3RB7 - chains A and G; structure by X-ray diffraction, 2.90 A resolution.

== Chain A (and G) ==
Molecule: Na/Ca exchange protein
Source organism: Drosophila melanogaster
Notes: chain G of this document is another copy of the same molecule, construct and numbering; everything in this record applies to it too
UniProt: Q24413 (Q24413_DROME); residues 433-730 here = UniProt positions 433-730
Amino-acid sequence (298 residues; row label = number of the first residue in the row):
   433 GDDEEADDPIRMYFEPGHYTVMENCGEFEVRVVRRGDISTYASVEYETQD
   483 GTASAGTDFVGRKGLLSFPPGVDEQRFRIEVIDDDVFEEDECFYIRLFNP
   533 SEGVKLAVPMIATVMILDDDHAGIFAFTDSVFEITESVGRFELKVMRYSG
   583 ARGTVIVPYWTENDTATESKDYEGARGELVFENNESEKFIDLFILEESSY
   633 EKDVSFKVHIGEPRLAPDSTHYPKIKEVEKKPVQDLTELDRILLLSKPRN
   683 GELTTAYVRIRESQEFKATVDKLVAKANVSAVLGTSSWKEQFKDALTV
Disordered / not traced: 433-441, 627-631, 695-730 (chain G: 433-441, 628-634, 693-730)
Bound ions: Ca2+ site 1: E455, D515, D516, D551, D552; Ca2+ site 2: E455, D516, V518, E520, D550, D552; Ca2+ site 3: E455, D490, E520; Ca2+ site 4: D490, E520, E523
From the paper describing this entry:
  - contacts within the chain: T586-S651 (hydrogen bond), D517-H653 (backbone contact)
  - conformationally variable residues (domain motion): H553, R693
  - mutagenesis - F519A, G555P (10-fold), I674Y, S678Y: decreased binding to Ca2+
  - mutagenesis - H553P, R584A: unchanged binding to Ca2+

== How chain A and chain G interact ==
Pairs across the interface - 56 pairs, chain A then chain G:
  Q481(A) - K639(G)
  Q481(A) - Y689(G)  hydrogen bond
  D522(A) - E684(G)
  Y526(A) - T687(G)  hydrogen bond (side chain-backbone)
  Y526(A) - Y689(G)  hydrophobic
  R528(A) - T597(G)
  R528(A) - S637(G)  hydrogen bond
  L538(A) - R691(G)  hydrogen bond (backbone-side chain)
  A539(A) - R691(G)
  V540(A) - E565(G)
  V540(A) - R691(G)
  M542(A) - D635(G)
  M542(A) - R691(G)
  I543(A) - V563(G)  hydrophobic
  I543(A) - Y689(G)  hydrophobic
  T545(A) - S562(G)  hydrogen bond
  M547(A) - E684(G)
  S562(A) - T545(G)  hydrogen bond
  V563(A) - I543(G)  hydrophobic
  E565(A) - V540(G)
  D596(A) - Q481(G)
  D596(A) - R528(G)  salt bridge
  K639(A) - Q481(G)
  E661(A) - P664(G)
  E661(A) - V665(G)
  E661(A) - Q666(G)  hydrogen bond (backbone-backbone)
  K662(A) - P664(G)
  K662(A) - Q666(G)
  K663(A) - P664(G)
  K663(A) - V665(G)  hydrogen bond (backbone-backbone)
  P664(A) - K662(G)
  P664(A) - K663(G)
  P664(A) - P664(G)  hydrophobic
  P664(A) - V665(G)
  V665(A) - E661(G)
  V665(A) - K663(G)  hydrogen bond (backbone-backbone)
  V665(A) - V665(G)
  V665(A) - L668(G)  hydrophobic
  V665(A) - L676(G)  hydrophobic
  Q666(A) - K658(G)
  Q666(A) - E661(G)  hydrogen bond (backbone-backbone)
  Q666(A) - K662(G)
  L668(A) - V665(G)  hydrophobic
  E670(A) - E644(G)
  R681(A) - E521(G)  salt bridge
  E684(A) - D522(G)
  E684(A) - C524(G)
  E684(A) - M547(G)
  L685(A) - C524(G)  hydrophobic
  T686(A) - T484(G)
  T687(A) - Y526(G)
  Y689(A) - Y526(G)  hydrophobic
  Y689(A) - I543(G)  hydrophobic
  R691(A) - L538(G)
  R691(A) - A539(G)
  R693(A) - L538(G)
Also at the interface, not in a pair above, chain A (34 interface residues in all): D561, D635
Also at the interface, not in a pair above, chain G (38 interface residues in all): H450, M542, V636, V660

== Overview ==
34 residues of chain A face 38 of chain G across their interface, with 10 hydrogen bonds and 2 salt bridges.
Among the polar pairs are D596(A)-R528(G), R681(A)-E521(G) and Q481(A)-Y689(G). The paper reports that F519A,
G555P and I674Y of chain A, among others, reduce binding to Ca2+; conformational variability at H553(A) and
R693(A); 6 substitutions were tested in all.
Both chains are Na/Ca exchange protein (Drosophila melanogaster). Entry 3RB7 (Crystal structure of CBD12 from
CALX1.2) was determined by X-ray diffraction together with 3RB5 from the same study.
